Entry 2NVT (X-ray diffraction, 3.36 A resolution); this record covers chains T and B of the 13 polymer chains in the assembly.

Chain T:
Molecule: 21-nt DNA strand
Sequence (21 nucleotides; numbered 8 to 28; the number before each row is that of its first residue):
     8 CAAGTACTTA CGCCTGGTCT T

Chain B:
Name: DNA-directed RNA polymerase II 140 kDa polypeptide
Source organism: Saccharomyces cerevisiae
Notes: EC 2.7.7.6
UniProtKB: P08518 (RPB2_YEAST); residue numbers follow UniProt; this construct covers 1-1224
Sequence (1224 residues; numbered 1 to 1224; the number before each row is that of its first residue):
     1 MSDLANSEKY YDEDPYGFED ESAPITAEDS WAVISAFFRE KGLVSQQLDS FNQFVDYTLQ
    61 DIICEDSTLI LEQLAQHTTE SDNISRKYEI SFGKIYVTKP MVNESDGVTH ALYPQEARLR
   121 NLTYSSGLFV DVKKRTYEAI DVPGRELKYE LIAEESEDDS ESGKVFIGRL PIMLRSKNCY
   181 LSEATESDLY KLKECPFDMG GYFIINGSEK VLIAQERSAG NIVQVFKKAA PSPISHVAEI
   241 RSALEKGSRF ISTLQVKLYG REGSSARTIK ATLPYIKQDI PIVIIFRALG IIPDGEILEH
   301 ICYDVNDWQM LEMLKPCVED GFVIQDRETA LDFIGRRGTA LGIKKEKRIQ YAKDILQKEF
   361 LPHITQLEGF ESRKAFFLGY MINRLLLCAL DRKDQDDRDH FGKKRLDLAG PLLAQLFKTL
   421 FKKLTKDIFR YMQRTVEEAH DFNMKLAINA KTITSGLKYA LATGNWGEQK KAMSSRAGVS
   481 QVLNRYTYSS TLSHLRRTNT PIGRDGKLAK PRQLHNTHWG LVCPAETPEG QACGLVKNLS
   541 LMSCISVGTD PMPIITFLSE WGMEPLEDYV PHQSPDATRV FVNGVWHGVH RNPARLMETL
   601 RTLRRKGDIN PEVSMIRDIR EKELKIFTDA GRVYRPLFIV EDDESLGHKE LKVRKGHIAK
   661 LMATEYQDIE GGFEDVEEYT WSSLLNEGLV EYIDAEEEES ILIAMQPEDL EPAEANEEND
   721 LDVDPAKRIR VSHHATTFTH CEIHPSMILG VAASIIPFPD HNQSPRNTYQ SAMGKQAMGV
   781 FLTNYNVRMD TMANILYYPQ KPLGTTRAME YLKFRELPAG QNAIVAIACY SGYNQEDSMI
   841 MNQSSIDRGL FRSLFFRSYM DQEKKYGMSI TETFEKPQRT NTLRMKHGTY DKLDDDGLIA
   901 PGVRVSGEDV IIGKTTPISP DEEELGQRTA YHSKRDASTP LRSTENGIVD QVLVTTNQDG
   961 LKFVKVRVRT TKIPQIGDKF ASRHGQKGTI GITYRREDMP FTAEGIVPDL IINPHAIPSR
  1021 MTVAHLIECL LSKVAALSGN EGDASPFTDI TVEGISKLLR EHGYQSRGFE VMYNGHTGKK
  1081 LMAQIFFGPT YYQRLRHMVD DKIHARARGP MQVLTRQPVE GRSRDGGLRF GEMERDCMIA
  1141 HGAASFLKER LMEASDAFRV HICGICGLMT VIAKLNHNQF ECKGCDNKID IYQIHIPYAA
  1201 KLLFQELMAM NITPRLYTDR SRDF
Unresolved in the structure: 1-19, 71-88, 142-163, 336-344, 438-445, 503-508, 669-677, 716-721, 920-932
Ion coordination: Zn2+: Cys1163, Cys1166, Cys1182, Cys1185
Residues lining bound ligands: phosphomethylphosphonic acid guanylate ester (G2P): Arg766, Tyr769, Arg1020

How chain T and chain B interact:
Contacting residue pairs (18):
  DG19(T) with Met1133(B), sugar contact
  DC20(T) with Arg1129(B), salt bridge to the phosphate; Gly1131(B), phosphate contact
  DC21(T) with Leu1128(B), sugar contact; Arg1129(B), hydrogen bond to the phosphate
  DT22(T) with Gly1121(B), phosphate contact; Arg1122(B), hydrogen bond to the phosphate
  DG23(T) with Arg857(B), phosphate contact; Arg1122(B), salt bridge to the phosphate; Ser1123(B), hydrogen bond to the phosphate
  DG24(T) with Met792(B), phosphate contact; Arg857(B), salt bridge to the phosphate; Arg942(B), salt bridge to the phosphate
  DT25(T) with Val482(B), sugar contact; Thr791(B), hydrogen bond to the phosphate
  DC26(T) with Lys210(B), salt bridge to the phosphate; Ala462(B), sugar contact; Thr463(B), sugar contact
Other interface residues (no listed pair), chain T (9 interface residues in all): DT27
Other interface residues (no listed pair), chain B (22 interface residues in all): Ile205, Ser208, Tyr459, Asp1101, Gly1127, Glu1132, Glu1134

In short:
9 residues of chain T face 22 of chain B across their interface, with 4 hydrogen bonds and 5 salt bridges.
Among the polar pairs are DC21(T)-Arg1129(B), DT22(T)-Arg1122(B) and DG23(T)-Ser1123(B). Ligands of chain B:
phosphomethylphosphonic acid guanylate ester.
Chain T is a 21-nt DNA strand and chain B is DNA-directed RNA polymerase II 140 kDa polypeptide (Saccharomyces
cerevisiae); the structure, RNA Polymerase II Elongation Complex in 150 mM Mg+2 with GMPCPP, was determined by
X-ray diffraction together with 2E2H, 2E2I, 2E2J, 2NVQ, 2NVX, 2NVY, 2NVZ and 2YU9 from the same study.
